Entry 4DDN (X-ray diffraction, 1.90 A resolution); this record covers chains B and C of the 4 polymer chains in the assembly.

[Chain B (and C)]
Molecule: Ipomoelin
From: Ipomoea batatas
Notes: chain C of this document is another copy of the same molecule, construct and numbering; everything in this record applies to it too
Reference sequence: P93193 (P93193_IPOBA); numbering as in UniProt (aligned over 1-154)
Amino-acid sequence (160 residues; numbered -5 to 154; the number before each row is that of its first residue; numbers below 1 keep their minus sign (His-5 is residue -5)):
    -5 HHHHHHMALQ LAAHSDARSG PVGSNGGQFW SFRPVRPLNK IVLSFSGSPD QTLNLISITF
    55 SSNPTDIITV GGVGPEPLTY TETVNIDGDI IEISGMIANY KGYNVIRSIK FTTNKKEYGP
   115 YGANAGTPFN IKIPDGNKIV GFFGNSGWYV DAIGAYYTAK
Unresolved in the structure: -5 to 0
Construct notes: expression tag (-5 to 0)
Small-molecule neighbours: methyl alpha-D-galactopyranoside (AMG): Gly20, Gly21, Tyr97, Ser140, Gly141, Trp142, Tyr143, Asp145
What the authors report for this chain:
  - binding site for methyl alpha-D-galactopyranoside: Gly21, Tyr97, Gly141, Trp142, Tyr143, Asp145
  - specificity-determining residues: Gly21, Asp145
  - self-association interface (contacts with another copy of this molecule); pairs are residue here / residue on that copy: His8-Asn19 (hydrogen bond)

[Interface between chain B and chain C]
Contacting residue pairs - 6 pairs, chain B then chain C:
  Met1(B) - Met1(C)  hydrophobic
  Gln4(B) - Gln4(C)
  Arg12(B) - Arg12(C)
  Gly14(B) - Pro15(C)
  Pro15(B) - Gly14(C)
  Pro15(B) - Pro15(C)
Interface residues without a listed pair, chain B (6 interface residues in all): Ala2

[Summary]
6 residues of chain B face 5 of chain C across their interface. Chain B binds methyl
alpha-D-galactopyranoside. From the paper: a binding site for methyl alpha-D-galactopyranoside at Gly21(B),
Tyr97(B) and Gly141(B) among others; specificity determinants Gly21(B) and Asp145(B).
Chain B and chain C are both Ipomoelin (Ipomoea batatas); the structure, Structure analysis of a
wound-inducible lectin ipomoelin from sweet potato, was determined by X-ray diffraction, deposited together
with 3R50, 3R51 and 3R52.
